6OJ3 - chains D and P of the 11 polymer chains in the assembly; structure by electron microscopy, 4.50 A resolution (low resolution: residue-level contacts below are approximate; hydrogen-bond / salt-bridge calls are withheld).

Chain D:
Protein: Inner capsid protein VP2
Organism: Rotavirus A (strain RVA/Monkey/United States/RRV/1975/G3P5B[3])
UniProtKB: B3F2X3 (B3F2X3_ROTRH); residues 1-887 here = UniProt positions 1-887
Chain sequence (887 residues; each row starts with the number of its first residue):
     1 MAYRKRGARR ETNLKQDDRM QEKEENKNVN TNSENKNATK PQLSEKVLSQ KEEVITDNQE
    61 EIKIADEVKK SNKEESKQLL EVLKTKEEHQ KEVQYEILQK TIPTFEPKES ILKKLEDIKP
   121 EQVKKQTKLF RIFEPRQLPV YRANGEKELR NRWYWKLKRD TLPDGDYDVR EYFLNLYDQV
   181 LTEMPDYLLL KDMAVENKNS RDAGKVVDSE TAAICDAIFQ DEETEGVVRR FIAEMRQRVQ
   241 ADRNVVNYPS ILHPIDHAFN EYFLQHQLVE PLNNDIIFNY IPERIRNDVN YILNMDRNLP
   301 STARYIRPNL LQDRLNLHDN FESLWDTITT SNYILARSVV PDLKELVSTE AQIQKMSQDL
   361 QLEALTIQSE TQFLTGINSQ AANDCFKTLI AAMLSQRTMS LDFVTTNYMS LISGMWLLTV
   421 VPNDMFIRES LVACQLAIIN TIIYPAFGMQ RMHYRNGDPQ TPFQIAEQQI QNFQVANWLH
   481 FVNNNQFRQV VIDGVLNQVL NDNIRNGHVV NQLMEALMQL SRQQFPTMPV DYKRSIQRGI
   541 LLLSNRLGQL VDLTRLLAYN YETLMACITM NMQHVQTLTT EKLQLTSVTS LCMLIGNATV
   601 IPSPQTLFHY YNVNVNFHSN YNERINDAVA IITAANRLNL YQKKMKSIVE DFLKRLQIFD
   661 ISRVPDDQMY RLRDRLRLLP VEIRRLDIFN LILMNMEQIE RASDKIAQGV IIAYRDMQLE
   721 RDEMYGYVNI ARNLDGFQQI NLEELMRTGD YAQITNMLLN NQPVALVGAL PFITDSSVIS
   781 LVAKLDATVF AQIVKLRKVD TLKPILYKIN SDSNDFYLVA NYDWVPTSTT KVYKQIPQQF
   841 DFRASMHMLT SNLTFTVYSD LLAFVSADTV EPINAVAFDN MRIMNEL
Not modelled in the structure: 1-60

Chain P:
Protein: RNA-directed RNA polymerase
Organism: Rotavirus A (strain RVA/Monkey/United States/RRV/1975/G3P5B[3])
Notes: EC 2.7.7.48
UniProtKB: B3F2X2 (B3F2X2_ROTRH); residue numbers follow UniProt; this construct covers 1-1088
Chain sequence (1088 residues; row label = number of the first residue in the row):
     1 MGKYNLILSE YLSFIYNSQS AVQIPIYYSS NSELENRCIE FHSKCLENSK NGLSLKKLFV
    61 EYSDVIENAT LLSILSYSYD KYNAVERKLV KYAKGKPLEA DLTVNELDYE NNKITSELFP
   121 TAEEYTDLLM DPAILTSLSS NLNAVMFWLE KHENDVAEKL KIYKRRLDLF TIVASTVNKY
   181 GVPRHNAKYR YEYEVMKDKP YYLVTWANSS IEMLMSVFSH EDYLIARELI VLSYSNRSTL
   241 AKLVSSPMSI LVALVDINGT FITNEELELE FSNKYVRAIV PDQTFDELKQ MLDNMRKAGL
   301 TDIPKMIQDW LVDCSIEKFP LMAKIYSWSF HVGFRKQKML DAALDQLKTE YTEDVDDEMY
   361 REYTMLIRDE VVKMLEEPVK HDDHLLQDSE LAGLLSMSSA SNGESRQLKF GRKTIFSTKK
   421 NMHVMDDMAN GRYTPGIIPP VNVDKPIPLG RRDVPGRRTR IIFILPYEYF IAQHAVVEKM
   481 LIYAKHTREY AEFYSQSNQL LSYGDVTRFL SNNSMVLYTD VSQWDSSQHN TQPFRKGIIM
   541 GLDMLANMTN DARVIQTLNL YKQTQINLMD SYVQIPDGNV IKKIQYGAVA SGEKQTKAAN
   601 SIANLALIKT VLSRISNKYS FATKIIRVDG DDNYAVLQFN TEVTKQMVQD VSNDVRETYA
   661 RMNTKVKALV STVGIEIAKR YIAGGKIFFR AGINLLNNEK KGQSTQWDQA AVLYSNYIVN
   721 RLRGFETDRE FILTKIMQMT SVAITGSLRL FPSERVLTTN STFKVFDSED FIIEYGTTDD
   781 EVYIQRAFMS LSSQKSGIAD EIAASSTFKN YVSRLSEQLL FSKNNIVSRG IALTEKAKLN
   841 SYAPISLEKR RAQISALLTM LQKPVTFKSS KITINDILRD IKPFFTVNEA HLPIQYQKFM
   901 PTLPDNVQYI IQCIGSRTYQ IEDDGSKSAI SRLISKYSVY KPSIEELYKV ISLHENEIQL
   961 YLISLGIPKI DADTYVGSKI YSQDKYRILE SYVYNLLSIN YGCYQLFDFN SPDLEKLIRI
  1021 PFKGKIPAVT FILHLYAKLE VINHAIKNGS WISLFCNYPK SEMIKLWKKM WNITSLRSPY
  1081 TNANFFQD
Not modelled in the structure: 1, 1088

Chain D / chain P interface:
Residue-residue contacts (14; chain D residue first):
  Glu74(D) with Pro1059(P); Lys1060(P); Ser1061(P)
  Lys77(D) with Ser1061(P)
  Gln78(D) with Lys1060(P); Ser1061(P); Ile1064(P)
  Glu81(D) with Ile1064(P); Lys1065(P); Lys1068(P)
  Val82(D) with Ile1064(P)
  Thr85(D) with Trp1067(P); Lys1068(P)
  Ile367(D) with Lys979(P)

Summary:
7 residues of chain D face 8 of chain P across their interface.
Here chain D is Inner capsid protein VP2 and chain P is RNA-directed RNA polymerase, both from Rotavirus A
(strain RVA/Monkey/United States/RRV/1975/G3P5B[3]). Entry 6OJ3 (In situ structure of rotavirus VP1
RNA-dependent RNA polymerase (TLP)) was determined by electron microscopy (same publication as 6OJ4, 6OJ5 and
6OJ6).
